8PN7 - chains C and D of the 12 polymer chains in the assembly; structure by electron microscopy, 2.03 A resolution.

# Chain C (and D)
Protein: Propionyl-CoA carboxylase beta chain
Organism: Methylorubrum extorquens AM1
Notes: EC 6.4.1.3; chain D of this document is another copy of the same molecule, construct and numbering; everything in this record applies to it too
UniProtKB: C5AP75 (C5AP75_METEA); numbering as in UniProt (aligned over 1-510)
Sequence (510 residues; each row starts with the number of its first residue):
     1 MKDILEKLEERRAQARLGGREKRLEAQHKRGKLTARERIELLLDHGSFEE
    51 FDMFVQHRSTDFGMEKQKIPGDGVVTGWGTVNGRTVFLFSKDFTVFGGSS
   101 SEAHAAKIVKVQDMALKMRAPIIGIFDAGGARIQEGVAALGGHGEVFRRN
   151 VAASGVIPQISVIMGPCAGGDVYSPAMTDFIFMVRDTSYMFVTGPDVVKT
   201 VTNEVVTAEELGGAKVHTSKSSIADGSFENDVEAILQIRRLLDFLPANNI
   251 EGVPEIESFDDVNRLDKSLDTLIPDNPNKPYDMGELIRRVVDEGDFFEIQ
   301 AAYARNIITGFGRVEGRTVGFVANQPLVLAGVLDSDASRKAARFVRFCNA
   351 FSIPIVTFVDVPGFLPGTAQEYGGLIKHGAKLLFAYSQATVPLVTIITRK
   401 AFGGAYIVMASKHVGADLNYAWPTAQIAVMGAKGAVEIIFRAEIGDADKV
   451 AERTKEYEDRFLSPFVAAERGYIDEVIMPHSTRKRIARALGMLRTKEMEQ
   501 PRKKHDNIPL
Unresolved in the structure: 1-4
Differences from the reference sequence: engineered mutation Arg-20 (Gly in C5AP75), Ser-100 (Leu in C5AP75), His-143 (Tyr in C5AP75), Ile-407 (Asp in C5AP75), Val-450 (Ile in C5AP75), Arg-502 (Trp in C5AP75)
Small-molecule neighbours:
  - BTI (5-(hexahydro-2-oxo-1H-thieno[3,4-d]imidazol-6-yl)pentanal), molecule 1: Thr-193, Val-197, Val-201
  - BTI, molecule 2: Val-332, Pro-362, Gly-363, Phe-364, Pro-366
  - coenzyme A (COA): Arg-23, Phe-93, Phe-96, Gly-97, Ser-99, Ala-128, Gly-129, Gly-130, Ala-131, Arg-132, Ile-133, Gln-134, Pro-166, Ala-168, Tyr-189, Phe-191, Asp-196
Reported in the primary citation:
  - mutagenesis - G20R (2.8-fold): increased catalytic activity on glycolyl-CoA
  - mutagenesis - G20R: increased binding to Propionyl-CoA carboxylase alpha subunit

# How chain C and chain D interact
Pairs across the interface (207; chain C residue first):
  Asp-61(C) / Arg-460(D)  salt bridge
  Phe-62(C) / Ile-439(D)  hydrophobic
  Phe-62(C) / Phe-440(D)  hydrophobic
  Phe-62(C) / Glu-456(D)
  Phe-62(C) / Tyr-457(D)  hydrophobic
  Phe-62(C) / Phe-461(D)  hydrophobic
  Glu-102(C) / Arg-470(D)  salt bridge
  Ile-133(C) / Val-429(D)  hydrophobic
  Ile-133(C) / Ala-435(D)  hydrophobic
  Ile-133(C) / Ile-438(D)  hydrophobic
  Ile-133(C) / Ile-439(D)  hydrophobic
  Gly-136(C) / Val-429(D)
  Val-137(C) / Ile-427(D)
  Val-137(C) / Ala-428(D)  hydrophobic
  Val-137(C) / Val-466(D)  hydrophobic
  Val-137(C) / Tyr-472(D)
  Ala-138(C) / Arg-470(D)
  Ala-138(C) / Tyr-472(D)
  Leu-140(C) / Gly-403(D)
  Leu-140(C) / Tyr-406(D)  hydrophobic
  Leu-140(C) / Ile-407(D)
  Leu-140(C) / Ala-428(D)
  Leu-140(C) / Val-429(D)  hydrophobic
  Gly-141(C) / His-413(D)
  His-143(C) / Ile-407(D)
  Gly-144(C) / Ile-407(D)
  Gly-144(C) / His-413(D)
  Glu-145(C) / His-413(D)
  Phe-147(C) / Leu-383(D)  hydrophobic
  Phe-147(C) / Ser-387(D)
  Phe-147(C) / Ile-407(D)  hydrophobic
  Arg-148(C) / Ser-387(D)
  Arg-148(C) / Lys-412(D)  hydrogen bond (side chain-backbone)
  Arg-148(C) / His-413(D)  hydrogen bond (side chain-backbone)
  Arg-148(C) / Gly-415(D)
  Val-151(C) / Phe-384(D)  hydrophobic
  Val-151(C) / Ser-387(D)
  Val-151(C) / Gln-388(D)
  Val-151(C) / Lys-503(D)
  Ala-152(C) / Pro-501(D)
  Ala-152(C) / Lys-503(D)  hydrogen bond (backbone-side chain)
  Ser-154(C) / Phe-384(D)
  Ser-154(C) / Lys-503(D)  hydrogen bond (backbone-side chain)
  Ser-154(C) / Asp-506(D)
  Ser-154(C) / Asn-507(D)  hydrogen bond (side chain-backbone)
  Gly-155(C) / Lys-503(D)
  Gly-155(C) / His-505(D)
  Val-156(C) / Lys-503(D)
  Val-172(C) / Ile-376(D)
  Tyr-173(C) / Phe-364(D)
  Tyr-173(C) / Ile-376(D)
  Tyr-173(C) / Gly-379(D)
  Tyr-173(C) / Ala-380(D)
  Tyr-173(C) / Leu-383(D)  hydrophobic
  Ala-176(C) / Ile-376(D)  hydrophobic
  Ala-176(C) / Ala-380(D)  hydrophobic
  Ala-176(C) / Pro-509(D)
  Met-177(C) / Ala-380(D)  hydrophobic
  Met-177(C) / Leu-383(D)  hydrophobic
  Asp-179(C) / Asn-507(D)  hydrogen bond
  Met-190(C) / Ile-376(D)  hydrophobic
  Phe-191(C) / Glu-371(D)
  Val-192(C) / Phe-364(D)  hydrophobic
  Val-192(C) / Glu-371(D)  hydrogen bond (backbone-side chain)
  Val-192(C) / Ile-376(D)  hydrophobic
  Thr-193(C) / Pro-366(D)
  Val-198(C) / Gly-367(D)
  Thr-202(C) / Pro-366(D)
  Glu-204(C) / Gly-367(D)
  Glu-204(C) / Thr-368(D)  hydrogen bond (side chain-backbone)
  Glu-210(C) / Tyr-372(D)  hydrogen bond (backbone-side chain)
  Leu-211(C) / Thr-368(D)
  Leu-211(C) / Glu-371(D)
  Leu-211(C) / Tyr-372(D)
  Val-216(C) / Tyr-372(D)  hydrophobic
  Lys-220(C) / Tyr-372(D)
  Ser-221(C) / Glu-371(D)
  Ser-221(C) / Tyr-372(D)
  Ser-221(C) / Gly-374(D)
  Ser-222(C) / Lys-377(D)  hydrogen bond (backbone-side chain)
  Ile-223(C) / Gly-374(D)
  Ile-223(C) / Ile-376(D)  hydrophobic
  Ile-223(C) / Lys-377(D)
  Asn-249(C) / Arg-502(D)
  Asn-249(C) / Lys-503(D)
  Arg-339(C) / Leu-510(D)  hydrogen bond (side chain-backbone)
  Ala-342(C) / Leu-510(D)  hydrophobic
  Arg-343(C) / Lys-377(D)
  Arg-343(C) / Asn-507(D)  hydrogen bond (side chain-backbone)
  Arg-343(C) / Ile-508(D)
  Arg-343(C) / Pro-509(D)
  Arg-343(C) / Leu-510(D)
  Arg-346(C) / His-505(D)
  Arg-346(C) / Asp-506(D)  salt bridge
  Arg-346(C) / Ile-508(D)
  Phe-347(C) / Asn-507(D)
  Asn-349(C) / Lys-504(D)  hydrogen bond (backbone-side chain)
  Asn-349(C) / His-505(D)  hydrogen bond
  Ala-350(C) / His-505(D)
  Phe-364(C) / Tyr-173(D)
  Phe-364(C) / Val-192(D)  hydrophobic
  Pro-366(C) / Thr-193(D)
  Pro-366(C) / Thr-202(D)
  Gly-367(C) / Val-198(D)
  Gly-367(C) / Glu-204(D)
  Thr-368(C) / Glu-204(D)  hydrogen bond (backbone-side chain)
  Thr-368(C) / Leu-211(D)
  Glu-371(C) / Phe-191(D)
  Glu-371(C) / Val-192(D)  hydrogen bond (side chain-backbone)
  Glu-371(C) / Thr-193(D)
  Glu-371(C) / Leu-211(D)
  Glu-371(C) / Ser-221(D)
  Tyr-372(C) / Glu-210(D)  hydrogen bond (side chain-backbone)
  Tyr-372(C) / Leu-211(D)
  Tyr-372(C) / Val-216(D)  hydrophobic
  Tyr-372(C) / Lys-220(D)
  Tyr-372(C) / Ser-221(D)
  Gly-374(C) / Ser-221(D)
  Gly-374(C) / Ile-223(D)
  Ile-376(C) / Val-172(D)
  Ile-376(C) / Tyr-173(D)
  Ile-376(C) / Ala-176(D)  hydrophobic
  Ile-376(C) / Met-190(D)  hydrophobic
  Ile-376(C) / Val-192(D)  hydrophobic
  Ile-376(C) / His-217(D)
  Ile-376(C) / Ile-223(D)  hydrophobic
  Lys-377(C) / Ser-222(D)  hydrogen bond (side chain-backbone)
  Lys-377(C) / Ile-223(D)
  Lys-377(C) / Arg-343(D)
  Gly-379(C) / Tyr-173(D)
  Ala-380(C) / Tyr-173(D)
  Ala-380(C) / Ala-176(D)  hydrophobic
  Ala-380(C) / Met-177(D)  hydrophobic
  Lys-381(C) / Leu-510(D)  hydrogen bond (side chain-backbone)
  Leu-383(C) / Phe-147(D)  hydrophobic
  Leu-383(C) / Tyr-173(D)  hydrophobic
  Leu-383(C) / Met-177(D)  hydrophobic
  Phe-384(C) / Val-151(D)  hydrophobic
  Phe-384(C) / Ser-154(D)
  Phe-384(C) / Met-177(D)  hydrophobic
  Ser-387(C) / Val-151(D)
  Gln-388(C) / Val-151(D)
  Gln-388(C) / His-505(D)
  Thr-390(C) / Lys-504(D)  hydrogen bond
  Val-391(C) / Lys-504(D)
  Gly-403(C) / Leu-140(D)
  Tyr-406(C) / Leu-140(D)  hydrophobic
  Ile-407(C) / Leu-140(D)
  Ile-407(C) / His-143(D)
  Ile-407(C) / Gly-144(D)
  Ile-407(C) / Phe-147(D)  hydrophobic
  Lys-412(C) / Arg-148(D)  hydrogen bond (backbone-side chain)
  His-413(C) / Gly-141(D)
  His-413(C) / Gly-144(D)
  His-413(C) / Glu-145(D)
  His-413(C) / Arg-148(D)  hydrogen bond (backbone-side chain)
  Gly-415(C) / Arg-148(D)
  Ile-427(C) / Val-137(D)
  Ala-428(C) / Val-137(D)  hydrophobic
  Ala-428(C) / Leu-140(D)
  Val-429(C) / Ile-133(D)  hydrophobic
  Val-429(C) / Gly-136(D)
  Val-429(C) / Leu-140(D)  hydrophobic
  Ala-435(C) / Ile-133(D)  hydrophobic
  Ile-438(C) / Ile-133(D)  hydrophobic
  Ile-439(C) / Phe-62(D)  hydrophobic
  Ile-439(C) / Ile-133(D)  hydrophobic
  Phe-440(C) / Phe-62(D)  hydrophobic
  Tyr-457(C) / Phe-62(D)  hydrophobic
  Arg-460(C) / Asp-61(D)  salt bridge
  Phe-461(C) / Phe-62(D)  hydrophobic
  Val-466(C) / Val-137(D)  hydrophobic
  Arg-470(C) / Glu-102(D)  salt bridge
  Arg-470(C) / Ala-138(D)
  Tyr-472(C) / Val-137(D)
  Tyr-472(C) / Ala-138(D)
  Gln-500(C) / Ala-152(D)
  Pro-501(C) / Ala-152(D)
  Arg-502(C) / Asn-249(D)
  Lys-503(C) / Val-151(D)
  Lys-503(C) / Ala-152(D)  hydrogen bond (side chain-backbone)
  Lys-503(C) / Ser-154(D)  hydrogen bond (side chain-backbone)
  Lys-503(C) / Gly-155(D)
  Lys-503(C) / Val-156(D)
  Lys-503(C) / Asn-249(D)
  Lys-504(C) / Asn-349(D)  hydrogen bond (side chain-backbone)
  Lys-504(C) / Thr-390(D)  hydrogen bond
  Lys-504(C) / Val-391(D)
  His-505(C) / Gly-155(D)
  His-505(C) / Arg-346(D)
  His-505(C) / Asn-349(D)  hydrogen bond
  His-505(C) / Ala-350(D)
  Asp-506(C) / Ser-154(D)
  Asp-506(C) / Arg-346(D)  salt bridge
  Asn-507(C) / Ser-154(D)  hydrogen bond (backbone-side chain)
  Asn-507(C) / Asp-179(D)  hydrogen bond
  Asn-507(C) / Arg-343(D)  hydrogen bond (backbone-side chain)
  Asn-507(C) / Arg-346(D)
  Asn-507(C) / Phe-347(D)
  Ile-508(C) / Arg-343(D)
  Ile-508(C) / Arg-346(D)
  Pro-509(C) / Ala-176(D)
  Pro-509(C) / Arg-343(D)
  Leu-510(C) / Arg-339(D)  hydrogen bond (backbone-side chain)
  Leu-510(C) / Ala-342(D)  hydrophobic
  Leu-510(C) / Arg-343(D)
  Leu-510(C) / Lys-381(D)
Also at the interface, not in a pair above, chain C (105 interface residues in all): Gln-134, Val-197, Val-201, Val-206, His-217, Leu-375, His-378, Gly-404, Val-414, Met-430, Ala-467
Also at the interface, not in a pair above, chain D (107 interface residues in all): Gln-134, Val-197, Val-201, Val-206, Ser-352, Leu-375, His-378, Gly-404, Val-414, Met-430, Ala-467, Gln-500

# Summary
Chain C and chain D form an interface of 105 and 107 residues respectively, with 31 hydrogen bonds and 6 salt
bridges. Among the polar pairs are Asp-61(C)/Arg-460(D), Glu-102(C)/Arg-470(D) and Arg-346(C)/Asp-506(D). The
paper reports that G20R of chain C increases catalytic activity on glycolyl-CoA; G20R of chain C increases
binding to Propionyl-CoA carboxylase alpha subunit.
Chain C and chain D are both Propionyl-CoA carboxylase beta chain (Methylorubrum extorquens AM1); the
structure, Engineered glycolyl-CoA carboxylase (G20R variant) with bound CoA, was determined by electron
microscopy together with 8PN8 from the same study.
